PDB entry 6XY2 | X-ray diffraction, 3.05 A resolution | chains A and L of the 3 polymer chains in the assembly

# Chain A
Protein: Cytotoxic T-lymphocyte protein 4
Source organism: Homo sapiens
Reference sequence: P16410 (CTLA4_HUMAN); residues 3-125 here correspond to UniProt positions 38-160 (UniProt number = residue number + 35)
Amino-acid sequence (123 residues; each row starts with the number of its first residue):
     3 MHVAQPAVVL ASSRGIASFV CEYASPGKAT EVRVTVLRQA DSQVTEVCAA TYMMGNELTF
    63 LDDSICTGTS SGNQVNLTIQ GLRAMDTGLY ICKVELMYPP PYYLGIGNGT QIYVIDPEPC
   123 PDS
Unresolved in the structure: 120-125
Disulfides: Cys23-Cys94, Cys50-Cys68
Covalent attachments: N-acetylglucosamine (NAG) linked to Asn78
Curated features (UniProtKB/Swiss-Prot):
  - region: Val11 to Ser15 (Homodimerization), Met99 to Tyr104 (Important for interaction with CD80 and CD86), Tyr115 to Glu120 (Homodimerization)
  - glycosylation (N-linked (GlcNAc...) asparagine): Asn78, Asn110

# Chain L
Protein: Light chain
Source organism: Homo sapiens
Amino-acid sequence (214 residues; each row starts with the number of its first residue):
     1 DIQMTQSPSS LSASVGDRVT ITCRASENIY SNLAWYQQKQ GKAPKLLLYA ATNLQDGVPS
    61 RFSGSGSGTD YTLTISSLQP EDFATYFCQH LWGTPYTFGQ GTKLEIKRTV AAPSVFIFPP
   121 SDEQLKSGTA SVVCLLNNFY PREAKVQWKV DNALQSGNSQ ESVTEQDSKD STYSLSSTLT
   181 LSKADYEKHK VYACEVTHQG LSSPVTKSFN RGEC
Unresolved in the structure: 213-214
Disulfides: Cys23-Cys88, Cys134-Cys194

# Chain A / chain L interface
Pairs across the interface (8; chain A residue first):
  Met3(A) - Asn32(L)
  Ala26(A) - Tyr30(L)  hydrophobic
  Ala26(A) - Trp92(L)
  Ser27(A) - Trp92(L)
  Pro28(A) - Trp92(L)
  Pro103(A) - Tyr96(L)
  Tyr105(A) - Asn32(L)
  Tyr105(A) - Leu91(L)  hydrogen bond (side chain-backbone)
Interface residues without a listed pair, chain A (8 interface residues in all): His4, Lys30
Interface residues without a listed pair, chain L (7 interface residues in all): Gly93, Thr94

# Overview
The interface between chain A and chain L involves 8 residues on one side and 7 on the other; the contacts
include 1 hydrogen bond. The hydrogen-bonded pair is Tyr105(A)-Leu91(L). N-acetylglucosamine is covalently
linked to Asn78(A).
Here chain A is Cytotoxic T-lymphocyte protein 4 and chain L is Light chain, both from Homo sapiens. Entry
6XY2 (Crystal structure of CTLA-4 complexed with the Fab of HL32 antibody) was determined by X-ray
diffraction.
